PDB entry 6WKL | X-ray diffraction, 1.89 A resolution | chains A and B

[Chain A]
Name: BAP050 Fab Heavy Chain
From: Mus musculus
Notes: antibody fragment or engineered binder
Amino-acid sequence (241 residues; each row starts with the number of its first residue):
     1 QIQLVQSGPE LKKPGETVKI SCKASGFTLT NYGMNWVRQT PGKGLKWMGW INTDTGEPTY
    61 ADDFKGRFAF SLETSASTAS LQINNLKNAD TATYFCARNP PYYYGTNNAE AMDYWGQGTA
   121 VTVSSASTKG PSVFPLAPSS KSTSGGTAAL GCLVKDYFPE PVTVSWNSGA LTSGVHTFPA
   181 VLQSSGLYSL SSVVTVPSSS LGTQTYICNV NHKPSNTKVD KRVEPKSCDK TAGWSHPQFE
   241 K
Not modelled in the structure: 142-145, 228-241
Cystine bridges: Cys22-Cys96, Cys152-Cys208

[Chain B]
Name: BAP050 Fab Light Chain
From: Mus musculus
Notes: antibody fragment or engineered binder
Amino-acid sequence (214 residues; each row starts with the number of its first residue):
     1 DIQMTQTTSS LSASLGDRVT ISCSSSQDIS NYLNWYQQKP DGTVKVLIYY TSTLHLGVPS
    61 RFSGSGSGTD YSLTISNLEL EDIATYYCQQ YYNLPWTFGG GTKLEIKRTV AAPSVFIFPP
   121 SDEQLKSGTA SVVCLLNNFY PREAKYQWKV DNALQSGNSQ ESVTEQDSKD STYSLSSTLT
   181 LSKADYEKHK VYACEVTHQG LSSPVTKSFN RGEC
Not modelled in the structure: 214
Cystine bridges: Cys23-Cys88, Cys134-Cys194

[Chain A / chain B interface]
Contacting residue pairs - 60 pairs, chain A then chain B:
  Asn35(A) - Trp96(B)
  Gln39(A) - Gln38(B)  hydrogen bond
  Gln39(A) - Tyr87(B)  hydrogen bond
  Lys43(A) - Tyr87(B)  hydrogen bond (backbone-side chain)
  Leu45(A) - Tyr87(B)  hydrophobic
  Leu45(A) - Phe98(B)
  Trp47(A) - Leu94(B)  hydrophobic
  Trp47(A) - Pro95(B)  hydrophobic
  Trp47(A) - Trp96(B)
  Trp47(A) - Phe98(B)
  Phe95(A) - Gln38(B)
  Phe95(A) - Gly42(B)
  Ala109(A) - Tyr49(B)  hydrophobic
  Glu110(A) - Asn34(B)  hydrogen bond (backbone-side chain)
  Glu110(A) - Tyr91(B)
  Ala111(A) - Asn34(B)
  Ala111(A) - Tyr36(B)
  Met112(A) - Tyr36(B)  hydrogen bond (backbone-side chain)
  Met112(A) - Val46(B)
  Met112(A) - Gln89(B)
  Met112(A) - Trp96(B)  hydrophobic
  Met112(A) - Phe98(B)  hydrophobic
  Asp113(A) - Val46(B)
  Asp113(A) - His55(B)
  Tyr114(A) - His55(B)
  Trp115(A) - Tyr36(B)
  Trp115(A) - Val44(B)
  Phe134(A) - Ser121(B)
  Phe134(A) - Glu123(B)
  Phe134(A) - Gln124(B)
  Pro135(A) - Ser121(B)
  Leu136(A) - Phe118(B)  hydrophobic
  Leu136(A) - Val133(B)  hydrophobic
  Ala137(A) - Phe118(B)
  Ala149(A) - Phe116(B)  hydrophobic
  Ala149(A) - Phe118(B)
  Leu153(A) - Ser131(B)
  Lys155(A) - Gln124(B)
  Lys155(A) - Ser131(B)
  His176(A) - Asn137(B)
  His176(A) - Asn138(B)  hydrogen bond
  His176(A) - Ser174(B)  hydrogen bond
  Phe178(A) - Leu135(B)  hydrophobic
  Phe178(A) - Ser162(B)
  Phe178(A) - Thr164(B)
  Phe178(A) - Ser174(B)
  Phe178(A) - Leu175(B)
  Phe178(A) - Ser176(B)
  Pro179(A) - Ser162(B)  hydrogen bond (backbone-side chain)
  Pro179(A) - Val163(B)
  Val181(A) - Gln160(B)
  Val181(A) - Glu161(B)
  Val181(A) - Ser162(B)
  Leu182(A) - Gln160(B)  hydrogen bond (backbone-side chain)
  Gln183(A) - Gln160(B)
  Ser191(A) - Ser176(B)  hydrogen bond
  Val193(A) - Leu135(B)  hydrophobic
  Thr195(A) - Asn137(B)
  Lys221(A) - Glu123(B)  salt bridge
  Lys226(A) - Asp122(B)  salt bridge
Also at the interface, not in a pair above, chain A (42 interface residues in all): Val37, Lys46, Ala61, Asn99, Asn107, Asn108, Val133, Thr147, Ala148, Leu150, Thr177
Also at the interface, not in a pair above, chain B (36 interface residues in all): Thr129, Asp167

[In short]
The interface between chain A and chain B involves 42 residues on one side and 36 on the other; the contacts
include 10 hydrogen bonds and 2 salt bridges. Among the polar pairs are Lys221(A)-Glu123(B),
Lys226(A)-Asp122(B) and Gln39(A)-Gln38(B).
Here chain A is BAP050 Fab Heavy Chain and chain B is BAP050 Fab Light Chain, both from Mus musculus. Entry
6WKL (Fab Fragment of Anti-human LAG3 antibody (BAP050)) was determined by X-ray diffraction.
